8EDF - chains H and A of the 3 polymer chains in the assembly; structure by X-ray diffraction, 3.40 A resolution.

== Chain H ==
Protein: SKD Fab heavy chain
Organism: Bos taurus
UniProt: P0DOX5 (IGG1_HUMAN); the author numbering skips numbers that UniProt does not, so the offset changes along the chain: 161-167 = UniProt 114-120; 169-270 = UniProt 121-222
Chain sequence (272 residues; numbered 1 to 270 plus 3 insertion-coded residues; 1 number in that range is skipped by the numbering (no residue carries it; nothing is unmodelled there); the number before each row is that of its first residue; a row labelled like 82A-82C holds insertion residues (82A, then the next letters in order)):
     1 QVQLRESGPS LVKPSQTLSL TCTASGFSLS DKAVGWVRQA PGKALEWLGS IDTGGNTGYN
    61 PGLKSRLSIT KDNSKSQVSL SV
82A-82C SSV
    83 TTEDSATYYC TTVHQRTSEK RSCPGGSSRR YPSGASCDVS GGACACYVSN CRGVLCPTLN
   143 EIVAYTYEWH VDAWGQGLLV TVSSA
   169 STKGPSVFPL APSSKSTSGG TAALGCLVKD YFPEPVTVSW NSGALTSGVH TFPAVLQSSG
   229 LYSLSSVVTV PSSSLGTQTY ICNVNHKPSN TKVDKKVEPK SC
Disordered / not traced: 1, 181-185, 268-270
Disulfides: Cys22-Cys92, Cys105-Cys128, Cys119-Cys126, Cys133-Cys138, Cys194-Cys250

== Chain A ==
Protein: Spike protein S1
Organism: Severe acute respiratory syndrome coronavirus 2
UniProt: P0DTC2 (SPIKE_SARS2); residue numbers follow UniProt; this construct covers 334-527
Chain sequence (200 residues; row label = number of the first residue in the row):
   334 NLCPFGEVFN ATRFASVYAW NRKRISNCVA DYSVLYNSAS FSTFKCYGVS PTKLNDLCFT
   394 NVYADSFVIR GDEVRQIAPG QTGKIADYNY KLPDDFTGCV IAWNSNNLDS KVGGNYNYLY
   454 RLFRKSNLKP FERDISTEIY QAGSTPCNGV EGFNCYFPLQ SYGFQPTNGV GYQPYRVVVL
   514 SFELLHAPAT VCGPHHHHHH
Disordered / not traced: 530-533
Differences from the reference sequence: expression tag (528-533)
Disulfides: Cys336-Cys361, Cys379-Cys432, Cys391-Cys525, Cys480-Cys488
Covalently attached groups: N-acetylglucosamine (NAG) linked to Asn343
Swiss-Prot annotation at these positions:
  - region: Arg403 to Asp405 (Integrin-binding motif), Asn448 to Phe456 (Immunodominant HLA epitope recognized by the CD8+)
  - glycosylation: Asn343 (N-linked (GlcNAc...) (complex) asparagine)
  - natural variant: Gly339 (G339D: In strain: Omicron/BA.1, Omicron/BA.2 and 4 more; G339H: In strain: Omicron/BA.2.75, Omicron/XBB.1.5 and 1 more), Arg346 (R346K: In strain: Mu/B.1.621; R346T: In strain: Omicron/BQ.1.1, Omicron/XBB.1.5 and 1 more), Leu368 (L368I: In strain: Omicron/XBB.1.5, Omicron/EG.5.1), Ser371 (S371F: In strain: Omicron/BA.2, Omicron/BA.2.12.1 and 6 more; S371L: In strain: Omicron/BA.1), Ser373 (S373P: In strain: Omicron/BA.1, Omicron/BA.2 and 7 more), Ser375 (S375F: In strain: Omicron/BA.1, Omicron/BA.2 and 7 more), Thr376 (T376A: In strain: Omicron/BA.2, Omicron/BA.2.12.1 and 5 more), Asp405 (D405N: In strain: Omicron/BA.2, Omicron/BA.2.12.1 and 6 more), Arg408 (R408S: In strain: Omicron/BA.2, Omicron/BA.2.12.1 and 6 more), Lys417 (K417N: In strain: Beta/B.1.351, Omicron/BA.1 and 8 more; K417T: In strain: Gamma/P.1), Asn440 (N440K: In strain: Omicron/BA.1, Omicron/BA.2 and 7 more), Lys444 (K444T: In strain: Omicron/BQ.1.1), 16 further natural variant entries in UniProt
  - mutagenesis: Asn343 (N343Q: Reduced viral infectivity), Leu452 (L452R: Increased resistance to neutralizing antibodies. Decreases HLA binding to NF9 epitope. Increased binding affinity to human ACE2), Tyr453 (Y453F: Decreased HLA binding to NF9 epitope. Increased binding affinity to human ACE2), Ala475 (A475V: Increased resistance to neutralizing antibodies), Val483 (V483A: Increased resistance to neutralizing antibodies), Glu484 (E484D: Increased replication in human TMEM106B overexpressing cells), Phe490 (F490L: Increased resistance to neutralizing antibodies and human covalescent sera neutralization), Gln493 (Q493N: Reduced host ACE2-binding affinity in vitro; Q493Y: Reduced host ACE2-binding affinity in vitro), Asn501 (N501T: Reduced host ACE2-binding affinity in vitro; N501Y: Increased binding affinity to human ACE2), His519 (H519P: Increased resistance to human covalescent sera neutralization)

== How chain H and chain A interact ==
Residue-residue contacts (19):
  Tyr113(H) - Glu484(A)
  Pro114(H) - Glu484(A)
  Pro114(H) - Phe490(A)
  Ser115(H) - Glu484(A)  hydrogen bond
  Ser115(H) - Phe490(A)
  Gly124(H) - Gly485(A)
  Gly124(H) - Phe486(A)
  Ala125(H) - Gly485(A)
  Asn132(H) - Tyr449(A)
  Asn132(H) - Asn450(A)  hydrogen bond
  Cys133(H) - Tyr449(A)  hydrophobic
  Cys133(H) - Ser494(A)
  Arg134(H) - Ser494(A)  hydrogen bond (backbone-backbone)
  Gly135(H) - Leu492(A)
  Gly135(H) - Gln493(A)
  Val136(H) - Phe490(A)
  Val136(H) - Gln493(A)
  Leu137(H) - Gln493(A)
  Cys138(H) - Tyr449(A)  hydrophobic
Interface residues without a listed pair, chain H (14 interface residues in all): Val130, Ser131
Interface residues without a listed pair, chain A (15 interface residues in all): Lys444, Leu452, Tyr453, Leu455, Phe456, Tyr489

== Overview ==
The interface between chain H and chain A involves 14 residues on one side and 15 on the other; the contacts
include 3 hydrogen bonds. Among the polar pairs are Ser115(H)-Glu484(A), Asn132(H)-Asn450(A) and
Arg134(H)-Ser494(A). Covalently linked N-acetylglucosamine: at Asn343(A).
Here chain H is SKD Fab heavy chain (Bos taurus) and chain A is Spike protein S1 (Severe acute respiratory
syndrome coronavirus 2). Entry 8EDF (Bovine Fab SKD in complex with Sars COV-2 receptor binding domain) was
determined by X-ray diffraction (same publication as 8ECQ, 8ECV, 8ECZ and 8ED1).
